Entry 1P34 (X-ray diffraction, 2.70 A resolution); this record covers chains J and H of the 10 polymer chains in the assembly.

== Chain J ==
Molecule: Palindromic 146bp Human Alpha-Satellite DNA fragment
Organism: Homo sapiens
Sequence (146 nucleotides; row label = number of the first residue in the row):
   147 ATCAATATCC ACCTGCAGAT TCTACCAAAA GTGTATTTGG AAACTGCTCC ATCAAAAGGC
   207 ATGTTCAGCG GAATTCCGCT GAACATGCCT TTTGATGGAG CAGTTTCCAA ATACACTTTT
   267 GGTAGAATCT GCAGGTGGAT ATTGAT

== Chain H ==
Protein: Histone H2B
Organism: Xenopus laevis
UniProtKB: P02281 (H2B1_XENLA); residues 1398-1522 here correspond to UniProt positions 1-125 (UniProt number = residue number - 1397)
Sequence (125 residues; row label = number of the first residue in the row):
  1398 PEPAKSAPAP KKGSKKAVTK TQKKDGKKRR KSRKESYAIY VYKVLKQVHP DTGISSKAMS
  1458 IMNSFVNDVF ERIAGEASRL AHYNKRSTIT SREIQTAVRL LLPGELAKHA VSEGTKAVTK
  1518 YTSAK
Not modelled in the structure: 1398-1427, 1522
Differences from the reference sequence: conflict Gln1419 (Pro23 in P02281), Leu1442 (Met46 in P02281), Ser1457 (Gly61 in P02281), Val1466 (Ile70 in P02281)
Swiss-Prot annotation at these positions:
  - modified residue: Lys1413 (N6-acetyllysine)

== How chain J and chain H interact ==
Contacting residue pairs (13; chain J residue first):
  DA165(J) - Ser1452(H)  phosphate contact
  DA165(J) - Ser1453(H)  hydrogen bond to the phosphate
  DT166(J) - Tyr1439(H)  phosphate contact
  DA174(J) - Arg1430(H)  sugar contact
  DG185(J) - Ser1484(H)  sugar contact
  DG185(J) - Thr1485(H)  hydrogen bond to the phosphate
  DG186(J) - Arg1483(H)  phosphate contact
  DG186(J) - Ser1484(H)  hydrogen bond to the phosphate
  DG186(J) - Thr1485(H)  hydrogen bond to the phosphate
  DA187(J) - Arg1483(H)  salt bridge to the phosphate
  DA248(J) - Lys1428(H)  phosphate contact
  DG249(J) - Lys1428(H)  hydrogen bond to the sugar
  DG249(J) - Ser1429(H)  hydrogen bond to the phosphate
Interface residues without a listed pair, chain J (9 interface residues in all): DA175
Interface residues without a listed pair, chain H (11 interface residues in all): Glu1432, Lys1482

== In short ==
Chain J and chain H form an interface of 9 and 11 residues respectively; the contacts include 6 hydrogen bonds
and 1 salt bridge. Polar pairs include DG249(J)-Lys1428(H), DA165(J)-Ser1453(H) and DG185(J)-Thr1485(H).
Here chain J is Palindromic 146bp Human Alpha-Satellite DNA fragment (Homo sapiens) and chain H is Histone H2B
(Xenopus laevis). Entry 1P34 (Crystallographic Studies of Nucleosome Core Particles containing Histone 'Sin'
Mutants) was determined by X-ray diffraction (same publication as 1P3A, 1P3B, 1P3F, 1P3G, 1P3I, 1P3K and 4
further entries).
